PDB entry 7WTL | electron microscopy, 3.30 A resolution | chains C2 and SL of the 19 polymer chains in the assembly

== Chain C2 ==
Molecule: 18S rRNA
Source organism: Saccharomyces cerevisiae
Sequence (1800 nucleotides; row label = number of the first residue in the row):
     1 UAUCUGGUUG AUCCUGCCAG UAGUCAUAUG CUUGUCUCAA AGAUUAAGCC AUGCAUGUCU
    61 AAGUAUAAGC AAUUUAUACA GUGAAACUGC GAAUGGCUCA UUAAAUCAGU UAUCGUUUAU
   121 UUGAUAGUUC CUUUACUACA UGGUAUAACU GUGGUAAUUC UAGAGCUAAU ACAUGCUUAA
   181 AAUCUCGACC CUUUGGAAGA GAUGUAUUUA UUAGAUAAAA AAUCAAUGUC UUCGGACUCU
   241 UUGAUGAUUC AUAAUAACUU UUCGAAUCGC AUGGCCUUGU GCUGGCGAUG GUUCAUUCAA
   301 AUUUCUGCCC UAUCAACUUU CGAUGGUAGG AUAGUGGCCU ACCAUGGUUU CAACGGGUAA
   361 CGGGGAAUAA GGGUUCGAUU CCGGAGAGGG AGCCUGAGAA ACGGCUACCA CAUCCAAGGA
   421 AGGCAGCAGG CGCGCAAAUU ACCCAAUCCU AAUUCAGGGA GGUAGUGACA AUAAAUAACG
   481 AUACAGGGCC CAUUCGGGUC UUGUAAUUGG AAUGAGUACA AUGUAAAUAC CUUAACGAGG
   541 AACAAUUGGA GGGCAAGUCU GGUGCCAGCA GCCGCGGUAA UUCCAGCUCC AAUAGCGUAU
   601 AUUAAAGUUG UUGCAGUUAA AAAGCUCGUA GUUGAACUUU GGGCCCGGUU GGCCGGUCCG
   661 AUUUUUUCGU GUACUGGAUU UCCAACGGGG CCUUUCCUUC UGGCUAACCU UGAGUCCUUG
   721 UGGCUCUUGG CGAACCAGGA CUUUUACUUU GAAAAAAUUA GAGUGUUCAA AGCAGGCGUA
   781 UUGCUCGAAU AUAUUAGCAU GGAAUAAUAG AAUAGGACGU UUGGUUCUAU UUUGUUGGUU
   841 UCUAGGACCA UCGUAAUGAU UAAUAGGGAC GGUCGGGGGC AUCAGUAUUC AAUUGUCAGA
   901 GGUGAAAUUC UUGGAUUUAU UGAAGACUAA CUACUGCGAA AGCAUUUGCC AAGGACGUUU
   961 UCAUUAAUCA AGAACGAAAG UUAGGGGAUC GAAGAUGAUC AGAUACCGUC GUAGUCUUAA
  1021 CCAUAAACUA UGCCGACUAG GGAUCGGGUG GUGUUUUUUU AAUGACCCAC UCGGCACCUU
  1081 ACGAGAAAUC AAAGUCUUUG GGUUCUGGGG GGAGUAUGGU CGCAAGGCUG AAACUUAAAG
  1141 GAAUUGACGG AAGGGCACCA CCAGGAGUGG AGCCUGCGGC UUAAUUUGAC UCAACACGGG
  1201 GAAACUCACC AGGUCCAGAC ACAAUAAGGA UUGACAGAUU GAGAGCUCUU UCUUGAUUUU
  1261 GUGGGUGGUG GUGCAUGGCC GUUCUUAGUU GGUGGAGUGA UUUGUCUGCU UAAUUGCGAU
  1321 AACGAACGAG ACCUUAACCU ACUAAAUAGU GGUGCUAGCA UUUGCUGGUU AUCCACUUCU
  1381 UAGAGGGACU AUCGGUUUCA AGCCGAUGGA AGUUUGAGGC AAUAACAGGU CUGUGAUGCC
  1441 CUUAGACGUU CUGGGCCGCA CGCGCGCUAC ACUGACGGAG CCAGCGAGUC UAACCUUGGC
  1501 CGAGAGGUCU UGGUAAUCUU GUGAAACUCC GUCGUGCUGG GGAUAGAGCA UUGUAAUUAU
  1561 UGCUCUUCAA CGAGGAAUUC CUAGUAAGCG CAAGUCAUCA GCUUGCGUUG AUUACGUCCC
  1621 UGCCCUUUGU ACACACCGCC CGUCGCUAGU ACCGAUUGAA UGGCUUAGUG AGGCCUCAGG
  1681 AUCUGCUUAG AGAAGGGGGC AACUCCAUCU CAGAGCGGAG AAUUUGGACA AACUUGGUCA
  1741 UUUAGAGGAA CUAAAAGUCG UAACAAGGUU UCCGUAGGUG AACCUGCGGA AGGAUCAUUA
Not modelled in the structure: 73-75, 133-135, 489-498, 605-608, 651-683, 707-732, 1147-1765

== Chain SL ==
Name: 40S ribosomal protein S11-A
Source organism: Saccharomyces cerevisiae
UniProt: P0CX47 (RS11A_YEAST); numbering as in UniProt (aligned over 1-156)
Amino-acid sequence (156 residues; numbered 1 to 156; the number before each row is that of its first residue):
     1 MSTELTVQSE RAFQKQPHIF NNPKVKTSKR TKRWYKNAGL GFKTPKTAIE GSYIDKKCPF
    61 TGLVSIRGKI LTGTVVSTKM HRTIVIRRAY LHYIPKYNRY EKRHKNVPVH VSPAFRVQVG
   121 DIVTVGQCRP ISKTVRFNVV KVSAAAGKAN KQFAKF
Not modelled in the structure: 1, 148-156
UniProt features mapped onto this chain:
  - modified residue: Ser2 (N-acetylserine)
  - cross-link (Glycyl lysine isopeptide (Lys-Gly)): Lys15 (interchain with G-Cter in ubiquitin), Lys46 (interchain with G-Cter in ubiquitin), Lys56 (interchain with G-Cter in ubiquitin), Lys57 (interchain with G-Cter in ubiquitin), Lys79 (interchain with G-Cter in ubiquitin), Lys96 (interchain with G-Cter in ubiquitin), Lys105 (interchain with G-Cter in ubiquitin), Lys133 (interchain with G-Cter in ubiquitin), Lys141 (interchain with G-Cter in ubiquitin), Lys148 (interchain with G-Cter in ubiquitin)

== How chain C2 and chain SL interact ==
Contacting residue pairs (98; chain C2 residue first):
  U110(C2) - Lys69(SL)  base contact
  A112(C2) - Arg67(SL)  hydrogen bond to the sugar
  C114(C2) - Ser65(SL)  hydrogen bond to the base
  C114(C2) - Arg67(SL)  sugar contact
  G115(C2) - Arg67(SL)  salt bridge to the phosphate
  G115(C2) - Arg129(SL)  salt bridge to the phosphate
  G115(C2) - Pro130(SL)  base contact
  A210(C2) - His18(SL)  salt bridge to the phosphate
  U211(C2) - His18(SL)  phosphate contact
  U211(C2) - Phe20(SL)  phosphate contact
  U212(C2) - Phe20(SL)  phosphate contact
  G246(C2) - Ala38(SL)  hydrogen bond to the base
  G246(C2) - Gly39(SL)  sugar contact
  G246(C2) - Leu40(SL)  hydrogen bond to the sugar
  G246(C2) - Ile66(SL)  hydrogen bond to the base
  G246(C2) - Arg67(SL)  base contact
  A247(C2) - Asn37(SL)  hydrogen bond to the sugar
  A247(C2) - Ala38(SL)  sugar contact
  A247(C2) - Gly39(SL)  sugar contact
  A247(C2) - Ile66(SL)  base contact
  U248(C2) - Trp34(SL)  sugar contact
  U248(C2) - Lys36(SL)  sugar contact
  U248(C2) - Asn37(SL)  phosphate contact
  U249(C2) - Pro17(SL)  hydrogen bond to the base
  U249(C2) - His18(SL)  base contact
  U249(C2) - Trp34(SL)  hydrogen bond to the phosphate
  U249(C2) - Leu63(SL)  base contact
  U303(C2) - Gln127(SL)  hydrogen bond to the sugar
  U303(C2) - Arg136(SL)  salt bridge to the phosphate
  U304(C2) - Lys69(SL)  hydrogen bond to the base
  U304(C2) - Gln127(SL)  hydrogen bond to the sugar
  U304(C2) - Arg136(SL)  salt bridge to the phosphate
  U304(C2) - Phe137(SL)  sugar contact
  C305(C2) - Lys69(SL)  sugar contact
  C305(C2) - Leu71(SL)  sugar contact
  C305(C2) - Phe137(SL)  phosphate contact
  U306(C2) - Tyr90(SL)  phosphate contact
  U306(C2) - Lys105(SL)  phosphate contact
  G307(C2) - Tyr90(SL)  hydrogen bond to the phosphate
  G307(C2) - His92(SL)  sugar contact
  G307(C2) - Arg103(SL)  salt bridge to the phosphate
  C308(C2) - Arg103(SL)  salt bridge to the phosphate
  U324(C2) - Met80(SL)  hydrogen bond to the sugar
  U324(C2) - Lys133(SL)  phosphate contact
  U324(C2) - Thr134(SL)  phosphate contact
  G325(C2) - Met80(SL)  sugar contact
  G325(C2) - His81(SL)  hydrogen bond to the sugar
  G325(C2) - Thr83(SL)  sugar contact
  G325(C2) - Ser132(SL)  hydrogen bond to the phosphate
  G325(C2) - Thr134(SL)  hydrogen bond to the phosphate
  G325(C2) - Val135(SL)  phosphate contact
  G326(C2) - Glu10(SL)  base contact
  G326(C2) - Lys57(SL)  salt bridge to the phosphate
  G326(C2) - His81(SL)  sugar contact
  G326(C2) - Arg82(SL)  sugar contact
  G326(C2) - Ser132(SL)  hydrogen bond to the phosphate
  U327(C2) - Glu10(SL)  hydrogen bond to the sugar
  U327(C2) - Gln14(SL)  hydrogen bond to the phosphate
  U327(C2) - Lys56(SL)  phosphate contact
  U327(C2) - Lys57(SL)  salt bridge to the phosphate
  A328(C2) - Gln14(SL)  phosphate contact
  A328(C2) - Lys56(SL)  phosphate contact
  U335(C2) - Arg129(SL)  sugar contact
  U335(C2) - Pro130(SL)  hydrogen bond to the sugar
  G336(C2) - Pro130(SL)  sugar contact
  G336(C2) - Ile131(SL)  phosphate contact
  G336(C2) - Ser132(SL)  phosphate contact
  G336(C2) - Lys133(SL)  hydrogen bond to the sugar
  G337(C2) - Ile131(SL)  phosphate contact
  G337(C2) - Lys133(SL)  sugar contact
  C338(C2) - Lys133(SL)  salt bridge to the phosphate
  G346(C2) - Lys79(SL)  phosphate contact
  G346(C2) - Met80(SL)  sugar contact
  G347(C2) - Ser77(SL)  hydrogen bond to the phosphate
  G347(C2) - Lys79(SL)  salt bridge to the phosphate
  G347(C2) - Met80(SL)  sugar contact
  G347(C2) - Val85(SL)  sugar contact
  U348(C2) - Val85(SL)  phosphate contact
  U348(C2) - Asn106(SL)  hydrogen bond to the phosphate
  U349(C2) - His104(SL)  salt bridge to the phosphate
  U349(C2) - Asn106(SL)  hydrogen bond to the phosphate
  U350(C2) - His104(SL)  salt bridge to the phosphate
  C351(C2) - Arg87(SL)  base contact
  C351(C2) - Lys102(SL)  base contact
  C351(C2) - Arg103(SL)  base contact
  C351(C2) - His104(SL)  hydrogen bond to the base
  G373(C2) - Pro95(SL)  phosphate contact
  G373(C2) - Lys96(SL)  phosphate contact
  U374(C2) - Lys96(SL)  salt bridge to the phosphate
  G610(C2) - Lys96(SL)  salt bridge to the phosphate
  U611(C2) - Lys96(SL)  hydrogen bond to the base
  U611(C2) - Tyr97(SL)  sugar contact
  U611(C2) - Asn98(SL)  base contact
  U611(C2) - Arg99(SL)  sugar contact
  U632(C2) - Lys102(SL)  salt bridge to the phosphate
  C747(C2) - Tyr100(SL)  phosphate contact
  G797(C2) - Lys69(SL)  sugar contact
  G838(C2) - Thr27(SL)  phosphate contact
Also at the interface, not in a pair above, chain C2 (45 interface residues in all): U111, U113, C342, G372, U839
Also at the interface, not in a pair above, chain SL (59 interface residues in all): Arg11, Ala12, Gln16, Ser28, Asp55, Gly68, Arg88, His110

== In short ==
Chain C2 and chain SL form an interface of 45 and 59 residues respectively, with 26 hydrogen bonds and 16 salt
bridges. Polar pairs include C114(C2)-Ser65(SL), G246(C2)-Ala38(SL) and G246(C2)-Ile66(SL).
Here chain C2 is 18S rRNA and chain SL is 40S ribosomal protein S11-A, both from Saccharomyces cerevisiae.
Entry 7WTL (Cryo-EM structure of a yeast pre-40S ribosomal subunit - State Dis-D) was determined by electron
microscopy (same publication as 7WTM).
